Entry 6FQD (X-ray diffraction, 2.10 A resolution); this record covers chain A.

[Chain A]
Protein: Signal recognition particle receptor FtsY
Source organism: Escherichia coli (strain K12)
UniProt: P10121 (FTSY_ECOLI); residue numbers follow UniProt; this construct covers 221-497
Amino-acid sequence (285 residues; row label = number of the first residue in the row):
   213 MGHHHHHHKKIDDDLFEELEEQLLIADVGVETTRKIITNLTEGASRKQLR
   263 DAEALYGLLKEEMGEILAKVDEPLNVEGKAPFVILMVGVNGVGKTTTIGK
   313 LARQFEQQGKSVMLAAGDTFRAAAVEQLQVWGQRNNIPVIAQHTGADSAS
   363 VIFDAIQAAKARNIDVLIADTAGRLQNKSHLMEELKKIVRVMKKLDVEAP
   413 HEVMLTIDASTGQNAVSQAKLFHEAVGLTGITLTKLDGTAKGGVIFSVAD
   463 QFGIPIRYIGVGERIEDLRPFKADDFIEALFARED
Not modelled in the structure: 213-220, 257-262, 495-497
Differences from the reference sequence: initiating methionine (213); expression tag (214-220)
Bound ions: K+: Leu448, Gly450, Ala452
Residues lining bound ligands: GDP (guanosine-5'-diphosphate): Val301, Asn302, Gly303, Val304, Gly305, Lys306, Thr307, Thr308, Lys312, Arg333, Gln339, Thr446, Lys447, Asp449, Gly472, Val473, Gly474, Glu475
UniProt features mapped onto this chain:
  - binding site (GTP): Gly300 to Thr307, Asp382 to Arg386, Thr446 to Asp449

[In short]
Chain A binds GDP. Leu448, Gly450 and Ala452 coordinate K+. Curated annotation (UniProt) lists 17 GTP-binding
residues.
Chain A is Signal recognition particle receptor FtsY (Escherichia coli (strain K12)); the structure,
Escherichia Coli Signal Recognition Particle Receptor FtsY NGdN1, was determined by X-ray diffraction,
deposited together with 6FPK and 6FPR.
